Entry 3OJT (X-ray diffraction, 1.70 A resolution); this record covers chains A and B of the 4 polymer chains in the assembly.

== Chain A (and B) ==
Name: Homoprotocatechuate 2,3-dioxygenase
Source organism: Brevibacterium fuscum
Notes: chain B of this document is another copy of the same molecule, construct and numbering; everything in this record applies to it too
UniProtKB: Q45135 (Q45135_9MICO); residues 1-365 here = UniProt positions 1-365
Amino-acid sequence (365 residues; numbered 1 to 365; the number before each row is that of its first residue):
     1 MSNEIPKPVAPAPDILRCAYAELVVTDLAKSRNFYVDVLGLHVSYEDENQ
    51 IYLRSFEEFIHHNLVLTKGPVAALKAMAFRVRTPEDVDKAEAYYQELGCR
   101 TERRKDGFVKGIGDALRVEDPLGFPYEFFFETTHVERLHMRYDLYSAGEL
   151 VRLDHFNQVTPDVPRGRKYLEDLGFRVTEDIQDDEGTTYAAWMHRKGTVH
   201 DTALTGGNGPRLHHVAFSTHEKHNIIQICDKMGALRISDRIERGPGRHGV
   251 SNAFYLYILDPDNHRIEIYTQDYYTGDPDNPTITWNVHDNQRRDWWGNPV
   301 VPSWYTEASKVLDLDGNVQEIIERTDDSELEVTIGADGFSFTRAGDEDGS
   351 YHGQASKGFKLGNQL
Unresolved in the structure: 1-3, 359-365 (chain B: 1-3, 363-365)
Metal / ion sites: Fe2+: His155, His214, Glu267

== Chain A / chain B interface ==
Contacting residue pairs - 66 pairs, chain A then chain B:
  Leu16(A) with Asp277(B); Pro278(B)
  Arg17(A) with Tyr274(B); Asp277(B), salt bridge
  Glu57(A) with Tyr273(B)
  Phe59(A) with Asp277(B); Asp279(B); Pro281(B)
  Arg80(A) with Asp277(B), salt bridge; Asp279(B), salt bridge
  Arg82(A) with Pro278(B)
  Phe130(A) with Pro278(B), hydrophobic
  His134(A) with Asp279(B), salt bridge
  Arg137(A) with Tyr273(B); Tyr274(B), hydrogen bond (side chain-backbone); Asn280(B), hydrogen bond; Pro281(B), hydrogen bond (side chain-backbone); Ile283(B)
  His139(A) with Asn252(B), hydrogen bond (backbone-side chain); Tyr273(B)
  Met140(A) with His248(B); Gly249(B); Asn252(B); Trp295(B), hydrophobic
  Tyr142(A) with Arg247(B), hydrogen bond; Asn252(B), hydrogen bond; Trp295(B)
  Arg152(A) with Asp272(B), hydrogen bond (side chain-backbone); Tyr273(B); Tyr274(B)
  His220(A) with Gln271(B)
  Glu221(A) with Glu221(B); Lys222(B), salt bridge; Gln271(B), hydrogen bond
  Lys222(A) with Glu221(B), salt bridge
  Arg247(A) with Tyr142(B), hydrogen bond
  His248(A) with Met140(B)
  Gly249(A) with Met140(B)
  Asn252(A) with His139(B), hydrogen bond (side chain-backbone); Met140(B); Tyr142(B), hydrogen bond
  Gln271(A) with His220(B); Glu221(B), hydrogen bond
  Asp272(A) with Arg152(B), hydrogen bond (backbone-side chain)
  Tyr273(A) with Glu57(B); Arg137(B); His139(B); Arg152(B)
  Tyr274(A) with Arg17(B); Arg137(B), hydrogen bond (backbone-side chain); Arg152(B)
  Gly276(A) with Leu16(B)
  Asp277(A) with Leu16(B); Arg17(B), salt bridge; Phe59(B); Arg80(B), salt bridge
  Pro278(A) with Leu16(B); Arg82(B)
  Asp279(A) with Phe59(B); Arg80(B), salt bridge; His134(B), salt bridge
  Asn280(A) with Arg137(B), hydrogen bond
  Pro281(A) with Phe59(B)
  Ile283(A) with His139(B)
  Trp295(A) with Met140(B), hydrophobic; Tyr142(B)
Interface residues without a listed pair, chain A (35 interface residues in all): Ile60, Arg176, Trp285
Interface residues without a listed pair, chain B (34 interface residues in all): Ile60, Phe130, Gly276, Trp285

== Summary ==
35 residues of chain A face 34 of chain B across their interface; the contacts include 15 hydrogen bonds and
10 salt bridges. Polar pairs include Arg17(A)-Asp277(B), Arg80(A)-Asp277(B) and Arg80(A)-Asp279(B). The Fe2+
site is built by His155(A), His214(A) and Glu267(A).
Chain A and chain B are both Homoprotocatechuate 2,3-dioxygenase (Brevibacterium fuscum); the structure,
Structure of native Fe-containing Homoprotocatechuate 2,3-Dioxygenase at 1.70 Ang resolution, was determined
by X-ray diffraction, deposited together with 3OJJ, 3OJK and 3OJN.
